PDB entry 7QOK | electron microscopy, 3.38 A resolution | chains A and D of the 4 polymer chains in the assembly

[Chain A]
Name: Muzzle protein gp44
From: Bacteroides phage crAss001
UniProt: A0A385DVD6 (A0A385DVD6_9CAUD); residues 1-1371 here = UniProt positions 1-1371
Sequence (1371 residues; each row starts with the number of its first residue):
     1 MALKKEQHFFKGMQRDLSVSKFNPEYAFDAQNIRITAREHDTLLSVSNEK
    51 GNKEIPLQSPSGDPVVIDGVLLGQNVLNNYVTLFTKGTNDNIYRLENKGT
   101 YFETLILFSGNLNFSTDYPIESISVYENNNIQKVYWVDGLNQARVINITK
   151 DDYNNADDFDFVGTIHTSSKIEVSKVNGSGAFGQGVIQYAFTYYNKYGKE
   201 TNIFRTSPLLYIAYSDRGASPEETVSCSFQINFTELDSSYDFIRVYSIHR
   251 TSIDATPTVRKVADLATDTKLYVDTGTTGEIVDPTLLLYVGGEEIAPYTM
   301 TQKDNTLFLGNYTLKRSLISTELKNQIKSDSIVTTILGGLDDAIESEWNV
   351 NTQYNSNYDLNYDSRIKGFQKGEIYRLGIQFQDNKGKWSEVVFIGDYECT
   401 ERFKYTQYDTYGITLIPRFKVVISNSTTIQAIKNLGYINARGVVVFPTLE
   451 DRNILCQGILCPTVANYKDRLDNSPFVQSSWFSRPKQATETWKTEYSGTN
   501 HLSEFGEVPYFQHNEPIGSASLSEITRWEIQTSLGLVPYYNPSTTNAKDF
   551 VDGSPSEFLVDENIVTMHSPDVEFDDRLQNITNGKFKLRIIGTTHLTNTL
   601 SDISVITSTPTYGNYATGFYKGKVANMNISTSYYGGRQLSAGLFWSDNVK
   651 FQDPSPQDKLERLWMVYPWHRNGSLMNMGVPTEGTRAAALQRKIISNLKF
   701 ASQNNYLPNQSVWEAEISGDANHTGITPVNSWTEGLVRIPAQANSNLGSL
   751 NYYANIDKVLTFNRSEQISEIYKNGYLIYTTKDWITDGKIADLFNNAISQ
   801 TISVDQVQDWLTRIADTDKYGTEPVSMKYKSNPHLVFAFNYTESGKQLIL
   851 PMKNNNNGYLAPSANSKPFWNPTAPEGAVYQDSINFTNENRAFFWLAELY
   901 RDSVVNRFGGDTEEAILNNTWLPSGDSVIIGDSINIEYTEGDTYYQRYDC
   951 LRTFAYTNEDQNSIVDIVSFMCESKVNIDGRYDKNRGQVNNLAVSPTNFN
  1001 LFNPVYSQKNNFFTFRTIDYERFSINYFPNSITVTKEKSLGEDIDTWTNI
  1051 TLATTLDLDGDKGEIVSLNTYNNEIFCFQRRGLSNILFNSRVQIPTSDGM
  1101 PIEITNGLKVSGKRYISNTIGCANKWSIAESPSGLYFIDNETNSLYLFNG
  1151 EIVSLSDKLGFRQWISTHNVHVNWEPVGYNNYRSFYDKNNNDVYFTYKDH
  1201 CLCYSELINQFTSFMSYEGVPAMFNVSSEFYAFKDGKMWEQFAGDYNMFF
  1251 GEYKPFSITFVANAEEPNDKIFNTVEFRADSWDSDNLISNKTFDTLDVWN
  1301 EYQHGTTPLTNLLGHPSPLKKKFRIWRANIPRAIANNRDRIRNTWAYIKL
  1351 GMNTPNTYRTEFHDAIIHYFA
Unresolved in the structure: 1, 1098-1106
Ion coordination: Mg2+ near D882 (its only coordinating residue here)

[Chain D]
Name: Ring protein 4/5 gp34
From: Bacteroides phage crAss001
UniProt: A0A385DVC3 (A0A385DVC3_9CAUD); residues 1-238 here = UniProt positions 1-238
Sequence (238 residues; numbered 1 to 238; the number before each row is that of its first residue):
     1 MNVNEFSNEFDVLYNNIMSNAAPGLNEYEKSVLLTKAQEEIVKNYFEPAG
    51 NKYGKGLDDSPKRQIDFSELIKVGEGVLNTSAPTITFDKRAKVYDLPADL
   101 FLVINEAVDTNAGTKQIVPISYSDYTRLMSRPYKEPVKYQAWRIITTSIN
   151 NISVELIVNSNETITDYKVRYIRRPAPIITTNLSSEYGDVTINGVSTVSE
   201 CELNPIIHSEILQRAVELAKAAYQGDLQASVELGQRSE

[Chain A / chain D interface]
Residue-residue contacts (36):
  N1273(A) with P23(D)
  T1274(A) with N20(D); A22(D)
  L1313(A) with M18(D)
  G1314(A) with M18(D)
  H1315(A) with N8(D)
  P1316(A) with N8(D); D11(D)
  S1317(A) with N20(D)
  P1318(A) with N20(D), hydrogen bond (backbone-side chain)
  L1319(A) with N20(D)
  K1320(A) with M18(D); S19(D)
  K1322(A) with I17(D), hydrogen bond (side chain-backbone); M18(D); S19(D)
  R1327(A) with S19(D); N20(D), hydrogen bond (backbone-side chain); A21(D)
  A1328(A) with N20(D)
  N1329(A) with N20(D), hydrogen bond; A22(D); G24(D)
  R1332(A) with G24(D), hydrogen bond (side chain-backbone); L25(D); N26(D); E29(D), salt bridge
  N1337(A) with N26(D), hydrogen bond (backbone-side chain); Y187(D), hydrogen bond
  R1338(A) with Y28(D); Y187(D)
  R1340(A) with P23(D); G24(D), hydrogen bond (side chain-backbone); E29(D), salt bridge; Y223(D)
  F1370(A) with G225(D)
Other interface residues (no listed pair), chain A (20 interface residues in all): A2
Other interface residues (no listed pair), chain D (20 interface residues in all): S7, V190, Q224

[Overview]
The chain A/chain D interface involves 20 residues from each chain, with 8 hydrogen bonds and 2 salt bridges.
Polar pairs include R1332(A)-E29(D), R1340(A)-E29(D) and P1318(A)-N20(D).
Chain A is Muzzle protein gp44 and chain D is Ring protein 4/5 gp34, both from Bacteroides phage crAss001; the
structure, Tail muzzle assembly of the phicrAss001 virion with C6 symmetry imposed, was determined by electron
microscopy (same publication as 7QOG, 7QOH, 7QOI, 7QOJ and 7QOL).
